5BU8 - chain A; structure by X-ray diffraction, 2.20 A resolution.

# Chain A
Name: DNA stabilization protein
Organism: Salmonella phage HK620
Reference sequence: Q9AYZ3 (Q9AYZ3_BPHK6); residue numbers follow UniProt; this construct covers 56-233
Amino-acid sequence (199 residues; each row starts with the number of its first residue; note: 9 numbers in that range are skipped by the numbering (no residue carries them; nothing is unmodelled there); X marks 21 residues of unknown identity (built as UNK)):
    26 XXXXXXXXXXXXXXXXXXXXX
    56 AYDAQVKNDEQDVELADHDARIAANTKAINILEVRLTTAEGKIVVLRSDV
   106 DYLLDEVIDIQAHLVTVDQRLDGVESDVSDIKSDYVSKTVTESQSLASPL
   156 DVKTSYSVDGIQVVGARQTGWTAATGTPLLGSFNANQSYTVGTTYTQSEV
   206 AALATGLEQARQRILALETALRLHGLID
Metal / ion sites: Ca2+: Asn63, Gln66

# In short
The Ca2+ site is built by Asn63 and Gln66.
Chain A is DNA stabilization protein (Salmonella phage HK620); the structure, HK620 Tail Needle crystallized
at pH 7.5 and derivatized with Xenon, was determined by X-ray diffraction (same publication as 4ZXQ, 4ZKP,
5BU5, 5BVZ and 4ZKU).
